9FYA - chains b and B of the 6 polymer chains in the assembly; structure by electron microscopy, 2.64 A resolution.

[Chain b]
Name: Glycoprotein G2
Source organism: Sabia virus
Reference sequence: Q90037 (GLYC_SABVB); residues 255-488 here = UniProt positions 255-488
Amino-acid sequence (246 residues; each row starts with the number of its first residue):
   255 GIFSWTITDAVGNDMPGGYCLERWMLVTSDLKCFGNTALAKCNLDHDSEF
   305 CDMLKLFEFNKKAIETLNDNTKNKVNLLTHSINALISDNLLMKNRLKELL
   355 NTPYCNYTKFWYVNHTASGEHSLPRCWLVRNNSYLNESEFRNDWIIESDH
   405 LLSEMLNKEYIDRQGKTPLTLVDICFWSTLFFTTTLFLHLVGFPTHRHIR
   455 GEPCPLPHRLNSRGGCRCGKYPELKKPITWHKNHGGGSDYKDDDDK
Not modelled in the structure: 255-271, 320-327, 413-500
Sequence notes: expression tag (489-500)
Disulfide bonds: C274-C287, C296-C305, C359-C380
Covalent attachments: N-acetylglucosamine (NAG) linked to N360, N368, N385, N390
Bound ions: Zn2+: H300 (shared with 1 residue of chain a; 1 residue of chain c)
Swiss-Prot annotation at these positions:
  - binding site (Zn(2+)): H450, H452, C458, H462, C470, C472, H488
  - glycosylation (N-linked (GlcNAc...) asparagine): N360, N368, N385, N390
From the paper describing this entry:
  - mutagenesis - H300A: unchanged binding to Arenacept
  - mutagenesis - H300A: decreased expression

[Chain B]
Name: Glycoprotein G1
Source organism: Sabia virus
Reference sequence: Q90037 (GLYC_SABVB); residues 59-254 here = UniProt positions 59-254
Amino-acid sequence (196 residues; each row starts with the number of its first residue):
    59 FRIGRSTELQNITFDMLKVFEDHPTSCMVNHSTYYVHENKNATWCLEVSV
   109 TDVTLLMAEHDRQVLNNLSNCVHPAVEHRSRMVGLLEWIFRALKYDFNHD
   159 PTPLCQKQTSTVNETRVQINITEGFGSHGFEDTILQRLGVLFGSRIAFSN
   209 IQDLGKKRFLLIRNSTWKNQCEMNHVNSMHLMLANAGRSSGSRRPL
Not modelled in the structure: 209-212, 251-254
Disulfide bonds: C85-C229, C129-C163
Covalent attachments: N-acetylglucosamine (NAG) linked to N69, N88, N99, N125, N171, N178; glycan linked to N222
Swiss-Prot annotation at these positions:
  - site: L254 (Cleavage)
  - glycosylation (N-linked (GlcNAc...) asparagine): N69, N88, N99, N125, N171, N178, N222
From the paper describing this entry:
  - mutagenesis - H157M: unchanged expression
  - mutagenesis - H157M: unchanged binding to Arenacept
  - post-translational modification sites: N88

[How chain b and chain B interact]
Contacting residue pairs (90; chain b residue first):
  L275(b) - F72(B)  hydrophobic
  W278(b) - D73(B)
  W278(b) - K76(B)
  M279(b) - F72(B)
  M279(b) - D73(B)  hydrogen bond (backbone-backbone)
  L280(b) - I70(B)  hydrophobic
  L280(b) - T71(B)
  L280(b) - F72(B)  hydrophobic
  V281(b) - T71(B)  hydrogen bond (backbone-backbone)
  V281(b) - D73(B)
  F288(b) - I70(B)  hydrophobic
  F304(b) - I70(B)  hydrophobic
  F304(b) - F72(B)  hydrophobic
  M307(b) - F72(B)  hydrophobic
  M307(b) - M74(B)  hydrophobic
  M307(b) - M237(B)  hydrophobic
  L310(b) - F78(B)  hydrophobic
  F311(b) - F72(B)  hydrophobic
  F311(b) - D73(B)
  F311(b) - M74(B)  hydrophobic
  F311(b) - V77(B)  hydrophobic
  N314(b) - K76(B)
  N314(b) - V77(B)
  N330(b) - H81(B)  hydrogen bond
  N330(b) - S248(B)
  L332(b) - H81(B)
  L332(b) - M240(B)  hydrophobic
  T333(b) - M240(B)
  T333(b) - A244(B)
  T333(b) - G245(B)  hydrogen bond (backbone-backbone)
  T333(b) - R246(B)  hydrogen bond (side chain-backbone)
  T333(b) - S248(B)
  H334(b) - G245(B)
  I336(b) - L241(B)  hydrophobic
  N337(b) - L241(B)
  N337(b) - A244(B)
  D342(b) - L241(B)
  L345(b) - M237(B)  hydrophobic
  L345(b) - H238(B)
  L345(b) - L241(B)  hydrophobic
  M346(b) - V198(B)  hydrophobic
  R349(b) - G197(B)
  R349(b) - V198(B)  hydrogen bond (side chain-backbone)
  R349(b) - L199(B)  hydrogen bond (side chain-backbone)
  R349(b) - G201(B)
  R349(b) - V234(B)
  R349(b) - N235(B)  hydrogen bond
  R349(b) - H238(B)  hydrogen bond
  L353(b) - G197(B)
  L353(b) - G201(B)
  L353(b) - S202(B)
  L353(b) - R203(B)  hydrogen bond (backbone-side chain)
  L353(b) - F206(B)  hydrophobic
  L354(b) - F206(B)  hydrophobic
  N355(b) - R203(B)
  N360(b) - H233(B)
  N360(b) - V234(B)
  Y361(b) - M74(B)
  Y361(b) - H233(B)
  T362(b) - I70(B)
  T362(b) - T71(B)
  T362(b) - F72(B)  hydrogen bond (backbone-backbone)
  T362(b) - H233(B)
  K363(b) - I70(B)
  K363(b) - T71(B)
  F364(b) - N69(B)
  F364(b) - I70(B)  hydrogen bond (backbone-backbone)
  F364(b) - F72(B)  hydrophobic
  W365(b) - L67(B)  hydrophobic
  W365(b) - Q68(B)
  Y366(b) - E66(B)
  Y366(b) - L67(B)
  Y366(b) - Q68(B)  hydrogen bond (backbone-backbone)
  Y366(b) - I70(B)  hydrophobic
  V367(b) - I61(B)  hydrophobic
  V367(b) - T65(B)
  V367(b) - E66(B)
  N368(b) - T65(B)
  N368(b) - E66(B)  hydrogen bond (backbone-backbone)
  N368(b) - Q68(B)  hydrogen bond
  H369(b) - S64(B)
  T370(b) - S64(B)  hydrogen bond (backbone-backbone)
  T370(b) - E66(B)
  W381(b) - N69(B)
  E391(b) - L67(B)
  W398(b) - F59(B)  hydrophobic
  W398(b) - I61(B)  hydrophobic
  W398(b) - L67(B)  hydrophobic
  S402(b) - I61(B)
  S402(b) - T65(B)  hydrogen bond
Other interface residues (no listed pair), chain b (43 interface residues in all): K286, I340, E352, I399
Other interface residues (no listed pair), chain B (39 interface residues in all): W146, F200, N243, G249

[Summary]
43 residues of chain b face 39 of chain B across their interface, with 17 hydrogen bonds. Polar contacts
include N330(b)-H81(B), T333(b)-R246(B) and R349(b)-V198(B). Covalently linked N-acetylglucosamine: at
N360(b), N368(b), N385(b) and N390(b). The paper reports that H300A of chain b reduces expression; a
modification site at N88(B).
Here chain b is Glycoprotein G2 and chain B is Glycoprotein G1, both from Sabia virus. Entry 9FYA (Structure
of the Sabia Virus spike complex in a closed conformation) was determined by electron microscopy (same
publication as 9FYE and 9FYG).
